PDB entry 7XHO | electron microscopy, 3.29 A resolution | chains T and W of the 17 polymer chains in the assembly

[Chain T]
Protein: Centromere protein T
From: Homo sapiens
UniProtKB: Q96BT3 (CENPT_HUMAN); residues 1-561 here = UniProt positions 1-561
Sequence (561 residues; row label = number of the first residue in the row):
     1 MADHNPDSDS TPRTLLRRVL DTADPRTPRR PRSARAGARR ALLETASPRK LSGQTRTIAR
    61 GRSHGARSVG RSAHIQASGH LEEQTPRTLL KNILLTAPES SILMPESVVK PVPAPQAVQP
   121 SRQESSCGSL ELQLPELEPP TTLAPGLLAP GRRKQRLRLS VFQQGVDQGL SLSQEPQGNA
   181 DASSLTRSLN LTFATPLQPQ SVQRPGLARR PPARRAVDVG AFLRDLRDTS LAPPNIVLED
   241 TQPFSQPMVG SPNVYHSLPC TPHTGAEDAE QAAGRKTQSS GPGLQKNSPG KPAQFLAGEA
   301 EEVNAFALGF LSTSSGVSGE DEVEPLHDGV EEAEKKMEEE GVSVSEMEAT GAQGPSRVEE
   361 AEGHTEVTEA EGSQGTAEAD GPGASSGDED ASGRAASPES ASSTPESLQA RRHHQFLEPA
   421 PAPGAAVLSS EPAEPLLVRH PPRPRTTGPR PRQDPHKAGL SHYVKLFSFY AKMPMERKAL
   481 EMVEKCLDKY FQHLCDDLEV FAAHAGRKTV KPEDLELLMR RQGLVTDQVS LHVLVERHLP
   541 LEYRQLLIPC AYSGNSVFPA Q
Not modelled in the structure: 1-457, 557-561

[Chain W]
Protein: Cenp-W
From: Homo sapiens
UniProtKB: Q5EE01 (CENPW_HUMAN); numbering as in UniProt (aligned over 1-88)
Sequence (88 residues; row label = number of the first residue in the row):
     1 MALSTIVSQR KQIKRKAPRG FLKRVFKRKK PQLRLEKSGD LLVHLNCLLF VHRLAEESRT
    61 NACASKCRVI NKEHVLAAAK VILKKSRG
Not modelled in the structure: 1-13

[Chain T / chain W interface]
Contacting residue pairs - 87 pairs, chain T then chain W:
  A458(T) with F21(W); R24(W)
  G459(T) with F21(W)
  H462(T) with K16(W), hydrogen bond (side chain-backbone); A17(W); P18(W); H44(W)
  Y463(T) with L22(W); H44(W); C47(W), hydrophobic
  L466(T) with K14(W); L48(W), hydrophobic
  F467(T) with V51(W), hydrophobic; A55(W), hydrophobic
  F469(T) with K14(W)
  Y470(T) with L48(W); H52(W); A55(W)
  A471(T) with A55(W); R59(W)
  M473(T) with R59(W); R68(W); V69(W), hydrophobic; I70(W)
  P474(T) with V69(W); I70(W)
  E476(T) with V69(W); I70(W); N71(W); K72(W), salt bridge
  K478(T) with K72(W)
  A479(T) with K72(W)
  M482(T) with K72(W); V75(W), hydrophobic
  C486(T) with L83(W)
  L487(T) with C47(W), hydrophobic; F50(W), hydrophobic
  K489(T) with L83(W); K84(W)
  Y490(T) with N46(W), hydrogen bond (side chain-backbone); C47(W), hydrophobic; F50(W); L83(W); S86(W)
  F491(T) with L22(W), hydrophobic; V25(W), hydrophobic
  H493(T) with K84(W); R87(W)
  L494(T) with N46(W)
  C495(T) with K29(W); K30(W)
  D497(T) with R87(W); G88(W), hydrogen bond (side chain-backbone)
  E499(T) with K30(W), salt bridge
  K508(T) with Q32(W); R34(W)
  T509(T) with R34(W), hydrogen bond (side chain-backbone)
  V510(T) with L35(W), hydrophobic; E36(W)
  P512(T) with L42(W), hydrophobic
  L515(T) with L42(W), hydrophobic; V43(W); N46(W)
  L518(T) with G88(W)
  M519(T) with N46(W); L49(W), hydrophobic
  R521(T) with K85(W); G88(W)
  Q522(T) with N46(W); R53(W), hydrogen bond (backbone-side chain); K85(W); S86(W), hydrogen bond (side chain-backbone)
  G523(T) with R53(W)
  L524(T) with L49(W), hydrophobic; R53(W)
  L534(T) with L49(W), hydrophobic
  H538(T) with L48(W); L49(W)
  L539(T) with L45(W), hydrophobic; L48(W), hydrophobic
  Y543(T) with A17(W), hydrogen bond (side chain-backbone); R19(W); L41(W)
  L546(T) with S38(W); L41(W), hydrophobic
  L547(T) with S38(W); L41(W), hydrophobic
Interface residues without a listed pair, chain T (49 interface residues in all): M475, V483, K485, L498, F501, L531, V535
Interface residues without a listed pair, chain W (50 interface residues in all): F26, L33, K37, G39, L54, S58, L76

[In short]
49 residues of chain T face 50 of chain W across their interface; the contacts include 7 hydrogen bonds and 2
salt bridges. Polar contacts include E476(T)-K72(W), E499(T)-K30(W) and H462(T)-K16(W).
Chain T is Centromere protein T and chain W is Cenp-W, both from Homo sapiens; the structure, Structure of
human inner kinetochore CCAN complex, was determined by electron microscopy together with 7XHN from the same
study.
